7UGN - chains D and E of the 18 polymer chains in the assembly; structure by electron microscopy, 3.40 A resolution.

Chain D (and E):
Molecule: Envelope glycoprotein gp41
From: Human immunodeficiency virus 1
Notes: chain E of this document is another copy of the same molecule, construct and numbering; everything in this record applies to it too
Reference sequence: Q2N0S5 (Q2N0S5_9HIV1); residues 518-664 here correspond to UniProt positions 515-661 (UniProt number = residue number - 3)
Sequence (129 residues; each row starts with the number of its first residue; note: 18 numbers in that range are skipped by the numbering (no residue carries them; nothing is unmodelled there)):
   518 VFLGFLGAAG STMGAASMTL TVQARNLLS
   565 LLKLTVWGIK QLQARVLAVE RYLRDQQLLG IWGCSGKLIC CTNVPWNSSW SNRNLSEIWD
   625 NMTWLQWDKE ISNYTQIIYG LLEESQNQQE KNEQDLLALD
Construct notes: conflict C605 (Thr602 in Q2N0S5)
Disulfides: C598-C604
Covalent attachments: N-acetylglucosamine (NAG) linked to N637

Interface between chain D and chain E:
Residue-residue contacts (15; chain D residue first):
  T538(D) - E647(E)
  T538(D) - N651(E)
  A541(D) - Q591(E)  hydrogen bond (backbone-side chain)
  R542(D) - Q591(E)
  R542(D) - E647(E)  salt bridge
  L545(D) - L587(E)
  L545(D) - R588(E)
  L545(D) - Q591(E)
  S546(D) - R588(E)
  K567(D) - Q577(E)
  L568(D) - I573(E)  hydrophobic
  R579(D) - E584(E)  salt bridge
  V583(D) - L587(E)  hydrophobic
  K601(D) - K655(E)
  L602(D) - N651(E)
Other interface residues (no listed pair), chain D (17 interface residues in all): M535, L576, V580, Y586, L587, I603
Other interface residues (no listed pair), chain E (17 interface residues in all): L568, L576, V580, L581, V583, I595, N656, D659

In short:
The chain D/chain E interface involves 17 residues from each chain; the contacts include 1 hydrogen bond and 2
salt bridges. Among the polar pairs are R542(D)-E647(E), R579(D)-E584(E) and A541(D)-Q591(E). Covalently
linked N-acetylglucosamine: at N637(D).
Both chains are Envelope glycoprotein gp41 (Human immunodeficiency virus 1). Entry 7UGN (Cryo-EM structure of
BG24 inferred germline Fabs with germline CDR3s and 10-1074 Fabs in complex with ...) was determined by
electron microscopy, deposited together with 7UGM, 7UGP, 7UGQ and 7UGO.
